Entry 6U8W (X-ray diffraction, 2.95 A resolution); this record covers chains A and D of the 6 polymer chains in the assembly.

== Chain A (and D) ==
Molecule: DNA (cytosine-5)-methyltransferase 3B
Source organism: Homo sapiens
Notes: EC 2.1.1.37; chain D of this document is another copy of the same molecule, construct and numbering; everything in this record applies to it too
UniProtKB: Q9UBC3 (DNM3B_HUMAN); residue numbers follow UniProt; this construct covers 563-853
Chain sequence (291 residues; numbered 563 to 853; the number before each row is that of its first residue):
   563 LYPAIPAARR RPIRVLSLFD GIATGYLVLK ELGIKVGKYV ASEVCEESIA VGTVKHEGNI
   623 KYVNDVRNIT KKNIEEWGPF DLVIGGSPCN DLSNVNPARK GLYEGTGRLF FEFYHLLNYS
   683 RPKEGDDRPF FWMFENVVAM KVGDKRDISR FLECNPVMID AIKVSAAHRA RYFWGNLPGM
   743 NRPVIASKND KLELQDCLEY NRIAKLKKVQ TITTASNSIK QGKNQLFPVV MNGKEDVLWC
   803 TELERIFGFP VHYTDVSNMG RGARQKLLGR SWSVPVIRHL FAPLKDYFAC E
Construct notes: engineered mutation Ala777 (Lys in Q9UBC3)
UniProt features mapped onto this chain:
  - active site: Cys651
  - binding site (S-adenosyl-L-methionine): Asp582 to Thr586, Glu605, Asp627 to Arg629, Arg832 to Trp834
  - cross-link: Lys617 (Glycyl lysine isopeptide (Lys-Gly) (interchain with G-Cter in SUMO2))
  - natural variant: Ala585 (A585T: In ICF1; A585V: In ICF1), Ala603 (A603T: In ICF1), Val606 (V606A: In ICF1), Gly663 (G663S: In ICF1), Leu664 (L664P: In ICF1), Pro691 (P691L: In FSHD4), Val699 (V699G: In ICF1), Val726 (V726G: In ICF1), Ala766 (A766P: In ICF1), Glu806 (E806ESTP: In ICF1), His814 (H814R: In ICF1), Asp817 (D817G: In ICF1), 3 further natural variant entries in UniProt
Small-molecule neighbours:
  - Mg2+ (MG): Cys716, Asn717, Gly737, Met742, Asn743
  - S-adenosylhomocysteine (SAH): Phe581, Asp582, Gly583, Ile584, Thr586, Ser604, Glu605, Val606, Cys607, Ser610, Asp627, Val628, Arg629, Gly648, Pro650, Leu671, Arg832, Ser833, Trp834
From the paper describing this entry:
  - binding site for CpGpT DNA: Asn779
  - mutagenesis - S655A, V657G, N658S, P659A, T775A, T776A, K782A, R823P: decreased catalytic activity
  - disease-associated variants - N658S, R823P: decreased catalytic activity
  - mutagenesis - N656I (2.6- and 1.4-fold): decreased catalytic activity on CpA/CpG
  - specificity-determining residues: Asn656, Asn779, Gly822, Gly824, Lys828
  - mutagenesis - N779A: decreased catalytic activity on CGA
  - mutagenesis - N779A: unchanged catalytic activity on CGT

== How chain A and chain D interact ==
Contacting residue pairs - 34 pairs, chain A then chain D:
  Thr615(A) with Tyr762(D)
  Val616(A) with Glu761(D); Trp801(D), hydrophobic
  Lys617(A) with His814(D)
  Glu619(A) with Tyr762(D), hydrogen bond (backbone-side chain)
  Gly620(A) with Tyr762(D)
  Glu761(A) with Val616(D)
  Tyr762(A) with Thr615(D); Glu619(D), hydrogen bond (side chain-backbone); Gly620(D)
  Val799(A) with Asn820(D)
  Leu800(A) with Asn820(D), hydrogen bond (backbone-side chain)
  Trp801(A) with Val616(D), hydrophobic; Val818(D), hydrophobic; Ser819(D); Asn820(D)
  Cys802(A) with Asn820(D), hydrogen bond (backbone-side chain)
  Thr803(A) with Asp817(D)
  His814(A) with Lys617(D); His814(D); Asp817(D), salt bridge
  Asp817(A) with Thr803(D); His814(D), salt bridge; Asp817(D); Arg826(D), salt bridge
  Val818(A) with Trp801(D), hydrophobic
  Ser819(A) with Trp801(D)
  Asn820(A) with Val799(D); Leu800(D), hydrogen bond (side chain-backbone); Trp801(D); Cys802(D), hydrogen bond (side chain-backbone); Arg823(D)
  Arg823(A) with Asn820(D)
  Arg826(A) with Asp817(D), salt bridge
Also at the interface, not in a pair above, chain A (20 interface residues in all): Gly822
Also at the interface, not in a pair above, chain D (21 interface residues in all): Asn763, Gly822

== In short ==
20 residues of chain A face 21 of chain D across their interface, with 6 hydrogen bonds and 4 salt bridges.
Among the polar pairs are His814(A)-Asp817(D), Asp817(A)-Arg826(D) and Glu619(A)-Tyr762(D). From the paper: a
binding site for CpGpT DNA at Asn779(A); S655A, V657G and N658S of chain A, among others, reduce catalytic
activity; 10 substitutions were tested in all.
Both chains are DNA (cytosine-5)-methyltransferase 3B (Homo sapiens). Entry 6U8W (Crystal structure of
DNMT3B(K777A)-DNMT3L in complex with CpGpT DNA) was determined by X-ray diffraction together with 6U8P, 6U8V
and 6U8X from the same study.
